Entry 5VHZ (electron microscopy, 8.40 A resolution (very low resolution: no residue pairs are listed; an interface is given only as per-side residue counts)); this record covers chains A and E of the 6 polymer chains in the assembly.

== Chain A ==
Name: Glutamate receptor 2, Germ cell-specific gene 1-like protein
Source organism: Rattus norvegicus
UniProt: chimeric construct of P19491, D3ZK93: residues 10-826 from P19491 (GRIA2_RAT), isoform P19491-2 positions 25-841 (UniProt number = residue number + 15); residues 830-1066 from D3ZK93 positions 2-238 (UniProt number = residue number - 828)
Sequence (1057 residues; row label = number of the first residue in the row):
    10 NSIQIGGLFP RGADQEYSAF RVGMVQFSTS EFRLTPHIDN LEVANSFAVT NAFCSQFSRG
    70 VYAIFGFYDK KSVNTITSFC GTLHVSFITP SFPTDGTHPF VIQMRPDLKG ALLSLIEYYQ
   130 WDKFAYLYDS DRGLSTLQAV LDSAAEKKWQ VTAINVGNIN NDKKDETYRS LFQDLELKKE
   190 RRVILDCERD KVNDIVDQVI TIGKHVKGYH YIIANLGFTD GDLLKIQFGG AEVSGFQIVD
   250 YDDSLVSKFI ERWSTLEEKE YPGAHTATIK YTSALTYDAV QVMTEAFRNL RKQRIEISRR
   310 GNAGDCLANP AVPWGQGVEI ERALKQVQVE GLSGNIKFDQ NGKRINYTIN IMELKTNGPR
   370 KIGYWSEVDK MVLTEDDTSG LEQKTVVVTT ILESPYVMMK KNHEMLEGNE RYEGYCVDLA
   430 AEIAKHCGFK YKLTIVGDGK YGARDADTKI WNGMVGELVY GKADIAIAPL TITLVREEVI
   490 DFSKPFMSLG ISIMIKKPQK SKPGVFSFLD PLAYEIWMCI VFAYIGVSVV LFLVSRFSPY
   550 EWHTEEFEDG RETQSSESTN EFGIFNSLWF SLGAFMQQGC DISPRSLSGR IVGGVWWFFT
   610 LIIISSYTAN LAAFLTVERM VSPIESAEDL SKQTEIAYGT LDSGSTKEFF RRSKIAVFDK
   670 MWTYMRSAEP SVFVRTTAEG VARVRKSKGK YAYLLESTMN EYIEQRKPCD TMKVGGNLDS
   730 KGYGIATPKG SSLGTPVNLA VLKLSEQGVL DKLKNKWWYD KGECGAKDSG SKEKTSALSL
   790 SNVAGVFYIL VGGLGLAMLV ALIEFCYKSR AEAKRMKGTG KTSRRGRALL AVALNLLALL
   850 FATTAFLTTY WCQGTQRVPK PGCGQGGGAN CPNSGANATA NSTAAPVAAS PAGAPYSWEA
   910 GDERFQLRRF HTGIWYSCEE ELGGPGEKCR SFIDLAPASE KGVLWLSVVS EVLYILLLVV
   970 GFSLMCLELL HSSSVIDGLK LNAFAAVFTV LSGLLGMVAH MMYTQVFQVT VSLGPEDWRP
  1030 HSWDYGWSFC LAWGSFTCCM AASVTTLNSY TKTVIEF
Disordered / not traced: 545-572, 821-1066
Sequence notes: conflict Glu241 (Asn256 in P19491), Leu382 (Val397 in P19491), Glu384 (Gly405 in P19491), Asp385 (Asn406 in P19491), Gln392 (Asn413 in P19491); linker (827-829)
UniProt features mapped onto this chain:
  - glycosylation: Asn355 (N-linked (GlcNAc...) asparagine)
Cystine bridges: Cys63-Cys315, Cys718-Cys773
Ligand contacts: quisqualate (QUS; (S)-2-amino-3-(3,5-dioxo-[1,2,4]oxadiazolidin-2-yl)-propionic acid): Tyr450, Pro478, Leu479, Thr480, Arg485, Leu650, Ser652, Gly653, Ser654, Thr655, Lys656, Leu704, Glu705, Met708, Tyr732

== Chain E ==
Name: Glutamate receptor 2, Germ cell-specific gene 1-like protein
Source organism: Rattus norvegicus
UniProt: chimeric construct of P19491, D3ZK93: residues -819 to -3 from P19491 (GRIA2_RAT), isoform P19491-2 positions 25-841 (UniProt number = residue number + 844); residues 1-237 from D3ZK93 positions 2-238 (UniProt number = residue number + 1)
Sequence (1057 residues; row label = number of the first residue in the row; numbers below 1 keep their minus sign (Asn-819 is residue -819)):
  -819 NSIQIGGLFP RGADQEYSAF RVGMVQFSTS EFRLTPHIDN LEVANSFAVT NAFCSQFSRG
  -759 VYAIFGFYDK KSVNTITSFC GTLHVSFITP SFPTDGTHPF VIQMRPDLKG ALLSLIEYYQ
  -699 WDKFAYLYDS DRGLSTLQAV LDSAAEKKWQ VTAINVGNIN NDKKDETYRS LFQDLELKKE
  -639 RRVILDCERD KVNDIVDQVI TIGKHVKGYH YIIANLGFTD GDLLKIQFGG AEVSGFQIVD
  -579 YDDSLVSKFI ERWSTLEEKE YPGAHTATIK YTSALTYDAV QVMTEAFRNL RKQRIEISRR
  -519 GNAGDCLANP AVPWGQGVEI ERALKQVQVE GLSGNIKFDQ NGKRINYTIN IMELKTNGPR
  -459 KIGYWSEVDK MVLTEDDTSG LEQKTVVVTT ILESPYVMMK KNHEMLEGNE RYEGYCVDLA
  -399 AEIAKHCGFK YKLTIVGDGK YGARDADTKI WNGMVGELVY GKADIAIAPL TITLVREEVI
  -339 DFSKPFMSLG ISIMIKKPQK SKPGVFSFLD PLAYEIWMCI VFAYIGVSVV LFLVSRFSPY
  -279 EWHTEEFEDG RETQSSESTN EFGIFNSLWF SLGAFMQQGC DISPRSLSGR IVGGVWWFFT
  -219 LIIISSYTAN LAAFLTVERM VSPIESAEDL SKQTEIAYGT LDSGSTKEFF RRSKIAVFDK
  -159 MWTYMRSAEP SVFVRTTAEG VARVRKSKGK YAYLLESTMN EYIEQRKPCD TMKVGGNLDS
   -99 KGYGIATPKG SSLGTPVNLA VLKLSEQGVL DKLKNKWWYD KGECGAKDSG SKEKTSALSL
   -39 SNVAGVFYIL VGGLGLAMLV ALIEFCYKSR AEAKRMKGTG KTSRRGRALL AVALNLLALL
    21 FATTAFLTTY WCQGTQRVPK PGCGQGGGAN CPNSGANATA NSTAAPVAAS PAGAPYSWEA
    81 GDERFQLRRF HTGIWYSCEE ELGGPGEKCR SFIDLAPASE KGVLWLSVVS EVLYILLLVV
   141 GFSLMCLELL HSSSVIDGLK LNAFAAVFTV LSGLLGMVAH MMYTQVFQVT VSLGPEDWRP
   201 HSWDYGWSFC LAWGSFTCCM AASVTTLNSY TKTVIEF
Disordered / not traced: -819 to 0, 40-84, 101-105, 154-156, 233-237
Sequence notes: conflict Glu-588 (Asn256 in P19491), Leu-447 (Val397 in P19491), Glu-445 (Gly405 in P19491), Asp-444 (Asn406 in P19491), Gln-437 (Asn413 in P19491); linker (-2 to 0)
UniProt features mapped onto this chain:
  - glycosylation: Asn-474 (N-linked (GlcNAc...) asparagine)
Cystine bridges: Cys98-Cys109

== Interface between chain A and chain E ==
At this resolution (8 A) residue pairs are not listed: 13 residues of chain A and 13 of chain E lie at the interface.

== In short ==
Chain A and chain E each contribute 13 residues to their interface. Ligands of chain A: quisqualate.
Chain A and chain E are both Glutamate receptor 2, Germ cell-specific gene 1-like protein (Rattus norvegicus);
the structure, GluA2-2xGSG1L bound to L-Quisqualate, was determined by electron microscopy together with 5VHW,
5VHX and 5VHY from the same study.
